Entry 9D3T (electron microscopy, 2.80 A resolution); this record covers chains E and J of the 10 polymer chains in the assembly.

== Chain E ==
Molecule: Histone H3.2
Organism: Homo sapiens
UniProt: Q71DI3 (H32_HUMAN); residues 43-135 here correspond to UniProt positions 44-136 (UniProt number = residue number + 1)
Chain sequence (93 residues; row label = number of the first residue in the row):
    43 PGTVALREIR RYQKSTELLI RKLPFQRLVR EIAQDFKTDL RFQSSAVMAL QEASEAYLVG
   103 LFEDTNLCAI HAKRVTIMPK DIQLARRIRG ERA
Swiss-Prot annotation at these positions:
  - modified residue: Lys56 (N6,N6,N6-trimethyllysine), Ser57 (Phosphoserine), Lys64 (N6-(2-hydroxyisobutyryl)lysine), Lys79 (N6,N6,N6-trimethyllysine), Thr80 (Phosphothreonine), Ser86 (Phosphoserine), Thr107 (Phosphothreonine), Lys115 (N6-acetyllysine), Lys122 (N6-(2-hydroxyisobutyryl)lysine)
  - lipidation: Cys110 (S-palmitoyl cysteine)

== Chain J ==
Molecule: 5S rDNA (coding strand)
Organism: Xenopus borealis
Sequence (100 nucleotides; row label = number of the first residue in the row; numbers below 1 keep their minus sign (DT-46 is residue -46)):
   -46 TCAGGGTGGT ATGGCCGTAG GCGAGCACAA GGCTGACTTT TCCTCCCCTT GTGCTGCCTT
    14 CTGGGGGGGG CCCAGCTCCT CCCCATGCCA GGGTCTTTTC

== Chain E / chain J interface ==
Contacting residue pairs (14; chain E residue first):
  Pro43(E) - DT-6(J)  phosphate contact
  Pro43(E) - DC-5(J)  sugar contact
  Arg63(E) - DC-14(J)  sugar contact
  Arg72(E) - DA-23(J)  salt bridge to the phosphate
  Arg83(E) - DA-23(J)  phosphate contact
  Phe84(E) - DG-24(J)  phosphate contact
  Phe84(E) - DA-23(J)  hydrogen bond to the phosphate
  Gln85(E) - DG-24(J)  phosphate contact
  Arg116(E) - DT-3(J)  phosphate contact
  Val117(E) - DC-4(J)  sugar contact
  Val117(E) - DT-3(J)  hydrogen bond to the phosphate
  Thr118(E) - DT-3(J)  hydrogen bond to the phosphate
  Met120(E) - DT-3(J)  phosphate contact
  Met120(E) - DC-2(J)  phosphate contact
Other interface residues (no listed pair), chain E (11 interface residues in all): Ser86
Other interface residues (no listed pair), chain J (9 interface residues in all): DT-13

== Summary ==
The interface between chain E and chain J involves 11 residues on one side and 9 on the other; the contacts
include 3 hydrogen bonds and 1 salt bridge. Among the polar pairs are Phe84(E)-DA-23(J), Val117(E)-DT-3(J) and
Thr118(E)-DT-3(J).
Chain E is Histone H3.2 (Homo sapiens) and chain J is 5S rDNA (coding strand) (Xenopus borealis); the
structure, 147-bp 5S rDNA nucleosome cross-linked with glutaraldehyde, was determined by electron microscopy
together with 9D3K, 9D3L, 9D3N, 9D3O, 9D3Q, 9D3R and 9D3S from the same study.
